Entry 3UT9 (X-ray diffraction, 2.20 A resolution); this record covers chains C and I of the 10 polymer chains in the assembly.

== Chain C ==
Molecule: Histone H2A
Organism: Xenopus laevis
UniProt: Q6AZJ8 (Q6AZJ8_XENLA); residues 1-129 here correspond to UniProt positions 2-130 (UniProt number = residue number + 1)
Amino-acid sequence (129 residues; each row starts with the number of its first residue):
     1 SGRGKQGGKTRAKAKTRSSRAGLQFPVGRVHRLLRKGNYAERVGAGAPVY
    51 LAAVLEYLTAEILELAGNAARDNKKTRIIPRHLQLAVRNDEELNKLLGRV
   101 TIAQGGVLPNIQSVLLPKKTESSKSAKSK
Disordered / not traced: 1-13, 119-129

== Chain I ==
Molecule: 145-nt DNA strand
Sequence (145 nucleotides; row label = number of the first residue in the row; numbers below 1 keep their minus sign (DA-72 is residue -72)):
   -72 ATCACAATCCCGGTGCCGAGGCCGCTCAATTGGTCGTAGACAGCTCTAGC
   -22 ACCGCTTAAACGCACGTACGGAATCCGTACGTGCGTTTAAGCGGTGCTAG
    28 AGCTGTCTACGACCAATTGAGCGGCCTCGGCACCGGGATTGTGAT
Ion coordination: Mn2+ site 1 near DG-61 (its only coordinating residue here); Mn2+ site 2 near DG-53 (its only coordinating residue here); Mn2+ site 3 near DG-34 (its only coordinating residue here); K+: DT-26, DA-25; Mn2+ site 4 near DG-3 (its only coordinating residue here); Mn2+ site 5 near DG27 (its only coordinating residue here); Mn2+ site 6 near DG38 (its only coordinating residue here); Mn2+ site 7 near DG50 (its only coordinating residue here); Mn2+ site 8 near DG63 (its only coordinating residue here)

== Chain C / chain I interface ==
Pairs across the interface (11; chain C residue first):
  Lys15(C) with DT-43(I), phosphate contact; DT-42(I), phosphate contact
  Thr16(C) with DT-43(I), phosphate contact
  Arg17(C) with DT-43(I), salt bridge to the phosphate
  Arg20(C) with DT-42(I), salt bridge to the phosphate
  Gly28(C) with DT-43(I), phosphate contact
  Arg29(C) with DA-44(I), phosphate contact
  Arg32(C) with DA-45(I), phosphate contact; DA-44(I), salt bridge to the phosphate
  Arg42(C) with DA-35(I), hydrogen bond to the phosphate
  Arg77(C) with DA-54(I), sugar contact
Other interface residues (no listed pair), chain I (8 interface residues in all): DG-53, DG-34

== In short ==
9 residues of chain C and 8 residues of chain I are in contact, with 1 hydrogen bond and 3 salt bridges. Among
the polar pairs are Arg42(C)-DA-35(I), Arg17(C)-DT-43(I) and Arg20(C)-DT-42(I). DT-26(I) and DA-25(I) form the
K+ site.
Here chain C is Histone H2A (Xenopus laevis) and chain I is a 145-nt DNA strand. Entry 3UT9 (Crystal Structure
of Nucleosome Core Particle Assembled with a Palindromic Widom '601' Derivative (NCP-601L)) was determined by
X-ray diffraction (same publication as 3UTA and 3UTB).
